Entry 1Z4Z (X-ray diffraction, 2.50 A resolution); this record covers chain A.

== Chain A ==
Name: Hemagglutinin-neuraminidase
From: Simian virus 5
Notes: EC 3.2.1.18; fragment: Extracellular domain
UniProt: P04850 (HEMA_SV5); residue numbers follow UniProt; this construct covers 37-565
Chain sequence (532 residues; row label = number of the first residue in the row):
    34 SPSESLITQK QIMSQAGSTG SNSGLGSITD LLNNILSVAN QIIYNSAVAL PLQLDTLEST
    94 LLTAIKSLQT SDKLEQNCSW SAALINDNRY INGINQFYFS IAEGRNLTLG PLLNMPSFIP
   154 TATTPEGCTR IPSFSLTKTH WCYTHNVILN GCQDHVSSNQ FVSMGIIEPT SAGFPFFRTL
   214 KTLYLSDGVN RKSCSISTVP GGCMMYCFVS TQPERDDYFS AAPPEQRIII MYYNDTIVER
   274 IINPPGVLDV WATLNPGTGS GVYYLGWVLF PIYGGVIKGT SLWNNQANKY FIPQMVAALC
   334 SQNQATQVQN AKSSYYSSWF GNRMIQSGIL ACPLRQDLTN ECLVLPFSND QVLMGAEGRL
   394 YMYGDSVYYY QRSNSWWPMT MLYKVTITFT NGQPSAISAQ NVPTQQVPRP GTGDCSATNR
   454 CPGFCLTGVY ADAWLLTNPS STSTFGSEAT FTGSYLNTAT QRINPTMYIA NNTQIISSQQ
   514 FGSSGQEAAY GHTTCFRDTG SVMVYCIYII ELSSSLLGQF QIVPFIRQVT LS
Unresolved in the structure: 34-117
Disulfides: Cys161-Cys185, Cys175-Cys236, Cys227-Cys240, Cys365-Cys375, Cys448-Cys458, Cys528-Cys539
Glycans and other covalent adducts: N-acetylglucosamine (NAG) linked to Asn267, Asn504
Modified positions: Asn139 (glycosylation site)
Construct notes: cloning artifact (34-36)
Ion coordination: Ca2+: Asp250, Ser253, Ala255, Ala285
Ligand contacts:
  - 2-deoxy-2,3-dehydro-N-acetyl-neuraminic acid (DAN): Arg163, Ile164, Ser226, Phe241, Glu247, Tyr251, Asn288, Tyr306, Phe353, Glu390, Arg405, Asn407, Gly461, Arg495, Tyr523
  - N-acetylglucosamine (NAG; 2-acetamido-2-deoxy-beta-D-glucopyranose): Ala135, Glu136, Asn139, Leu564
Reported in the primary citation:
  - catalytic residues: Glu390, Tyr523 (proposed by the authors, not directly observed)

== In short ==
Ligands of chain A: N-acetylglucosamine and 2-deoxy-2,3-dehydro-N-acetyl-neuraminic acid. N-acetylglucosamine
is covalently linked to Asn267 and Asn504. Asp250, Ser253, Ala255 and Ala285 form the Ca2+ site. From the
paper: catalytic residues Glu390 and Tyr523.
Chain A is Hemagglutinin-neuraminidase (Simian virus 5); the structure, Parainfluenza Virus 5 (SV5)
Hemagglutinin-Neuraminidase (HN) with ligand DANA(soaked with sialic acid, pH7.0)), was determined by X-ray
diffraction, deposited together with 1Z4V, 1Z4W, 1Z4X, 1Z4Y and 1Z50.
